8Y3R - chains A and C of the 9 polymer chains in the assembly; structure by electron microscopy, 3.48 A resolution.

# Chain A (and C)
Name: B646L
Organism: African swine fever virus
Notes: chain C of this document is another copy of the same molecule, construct and numbering; everything in this record applies to it too
Reference sequence: Q5IZK2 (Q5IZK2_ASF); residue numbers follow UniProt; this construct covers 1-646
Amino-acid sequence (693 residues; numbered -46 to 646; the number before each row is that of its first residue; numbers below 1 keep their minus sign (Met-46 is residue -46)):
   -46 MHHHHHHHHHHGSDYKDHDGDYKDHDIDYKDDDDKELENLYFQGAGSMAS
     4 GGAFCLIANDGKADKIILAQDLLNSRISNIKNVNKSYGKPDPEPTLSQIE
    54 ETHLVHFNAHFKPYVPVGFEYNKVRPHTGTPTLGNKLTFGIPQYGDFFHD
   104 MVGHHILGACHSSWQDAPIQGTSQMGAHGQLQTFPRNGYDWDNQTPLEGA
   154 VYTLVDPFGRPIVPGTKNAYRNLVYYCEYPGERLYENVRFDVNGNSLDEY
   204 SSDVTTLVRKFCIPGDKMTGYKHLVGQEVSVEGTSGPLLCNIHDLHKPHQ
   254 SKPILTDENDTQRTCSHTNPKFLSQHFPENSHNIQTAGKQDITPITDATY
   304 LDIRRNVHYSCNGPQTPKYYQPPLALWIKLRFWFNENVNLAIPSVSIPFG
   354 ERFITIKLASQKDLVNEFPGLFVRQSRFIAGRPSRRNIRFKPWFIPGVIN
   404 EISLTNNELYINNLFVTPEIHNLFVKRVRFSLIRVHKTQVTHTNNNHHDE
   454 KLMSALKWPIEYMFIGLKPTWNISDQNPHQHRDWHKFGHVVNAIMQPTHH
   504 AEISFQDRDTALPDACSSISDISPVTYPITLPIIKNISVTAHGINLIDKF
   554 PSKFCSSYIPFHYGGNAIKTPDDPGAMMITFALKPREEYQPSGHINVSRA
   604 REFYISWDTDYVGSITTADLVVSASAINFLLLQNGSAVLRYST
Unresolved in the structure: -46 to 70, 249-303, 420-462, 584-605, 628-646
Construct notes: initiating methionine (-46); expression tag (-45 to 0)

# How chain A and chain C interact
Residue-residue contacts (91):
  Gly71(A) - Ile547(C)
  Phe72(A) - Thr583(C)
  Tyr74(A) - Tyr566(C)  hydrogen bond
  Asp103(A) - Tyr561(C)
  Asp103(A) - His565(C)  salt bridge
  Val105(A) - Tyr561(C)
  Ile216(A) - Phe564(C)  hydrophobic
  Asp219(A) - Ile571(C)
  Asp219(A) - Lys572(C)
  Asp219(A) - Thr573(C)
  Lys220(A) - Pro563(C)
  Lys220(A) - Phe564(C)
  Lys220(A) - Ile571(C)  hydrogen bond (side chain-backbone)
  Lys220(A) - Lys572(C)
  Lys220(A) - Thr573(C)  hydrogen bond
  Gly223(A) - Ser560(C)
  Gly223(A) - Thr573(C)
  Tyr224(A) - Phe564(C)  hydrophobic
  Leu227(A) - Ser560(C)
  Leu227(A) - Tyr561(C)  hydrophobic
  Gly236(A) - Thr529(C)
  Gly236(A) - Tyr530(C)
  Thr237(A) - Pro527(C)
  Thr237(A) - Val528(C)
  Thr237(A) - Thr529(C)
  Ser238(A) - Ser526(C)
  Ser238(A) - Pro527(C)
  Pro240(A) - Pro320(C)
  Asp305(A) - Asn315(C)  hydrogen bond
  Ile306(A) - Asn315(C)
  Ile306(A) - Thr319(C)
  Ile306(A) - Pro320(C)
  Arg307(A) - Val234(C)
  Arg307(A) - Ser313(C)  hydrogen bond
  Arg307(A) - Cys314(C)
  Arg307(A) - Asn315(C)  hydrogen bond
  Arg308(A) - Glu231(C)  salt bridge
  Arg308(A) - Ser313(C)  hydrogen bond (backbone-side chain)
  Arg308(A) - Cys314(C)  hydrogen bond (backbone-backbone)
  Arg308(A) - Gln318(C)
  Arg308(A) - Thr319(C)
  Asn309(A) - Ser313(C)
  Val310(A) - Tyr312(C)  hydrogen bond (backbone-backbone)
  Val310(A) - Cys314(C)  hydrophobic
  His311(A) - Val528(C)
  His311(A) - Tyr530(C)
  Ser313(A) - Met498(C)
  Ser313(A) - Tyr530(C)
  Trp330(A) - Pro554(C)  hydrophobic
  Trp330(A) - Lys556(C)
  Trp330(A) - Phe557(C)  hydrophobic
  Lys332(A) - Tyr561(C)  hydrogen bond
  Lys332(A) - His565(C)
  Phe381(A) - Ser507(C)
  Phe381(A) - Asp510(C)
  Phe381(A) - Thr513(C)
  Ser387(A) - Ser507(C)
  Arg389(A) - Glu505(C)  salt bridge
  Arg389(A) - Ser507(C)
  Arg389(A) - Thr513(C)
  Arg389(A) - Ala514(C)
  Ile391(A) - Glu505(C)
  Tyr413(A) - Phe553(C)
  Tyr413(A) - Phe557(C)  hydrophobic
  Trp474(A) - Leu248(C)
  Val494(A) - Ile245(C)  hydrophobic
  Val494(A) - His246(C)
  Asn495(A) - Asn244(C)
  Asn495(A) - Ile245(C)
  Asn495(A) - His246(C)  hydrogen bond (backbone-backbone)
  Ala496(A) - Asn244(C)
  Ala496(A) - Ile245(C)  hydrophobic
  Ile497(A) - Asn244(C)
  Ile497(A) - His246(C)
  Met498(A) - Cys243(C)  hydrophobic
  Met498(A) - Arg307(C)
  Met498(A) - Asn309(C)
  His502(A) - His503(C)
  Ala504(A) - Ala504(C)  hydrophobic
  Ile506(A) - Ile506(C)  hydrophobic
  Phe508(A) - Ile506(C)  hydrophobic
  Phe508(A) - Phe508(C)  hydrophobic
  Ala518(A) - Ile506(C)  hydrophobic
  Ala518(A) - Ser507(C)
  Cys519(A) - Glu505(C)
  Ser520(A) - Ala504(C)
  Ser520(A) - Glu505(C)
  Ile522(A) - His503(C)
  Ile522(A) - Glu505(C)
  Ile532(A) - Ile245(C)  hydrophobic
  Ile532(A) - Arg307(C)
Other interface residues (no listed pair), chain A (59 interface residues in all): Glu73, His102, Met221, Thr222, His226, Val234, Glu235, Leu241, Leu242, Tyr312, Arg377, Ser379, Asn415, Tyr530
Other interface residues (no listed pair), chain C (56 interface residues in all): Phe161, Leu176, Lys321, Phe371, Leu515, Pro516, Pro531, Leu549, Asn569, Asp575

# In short
The interface between chain A and chain C involves 59 residues on one side and 56 on the other, with 11
hydrogen bonds and 3 salt bridges. Among the polar pairs are Asp103(A)-His565(C), Arg308(A)-Glu231(C) and
Arg389(A)-Glu505(C).
Chain A and chain C are both B646L (African swine fever virus); the structure, ASFV p72 in complex with Fab
H3, was determined by electron microscopy (same publication as 8ZL9, 8Y3O, 8Y3P and 8Y3Q).
